7BTX - chains A and L of the 4 polymer chains in the assembly; structure by electron microscopy, 2.80 A resolution.

[Chain A]
Molecule: Mitochondrial outer membrane beta-barrel protein
From: Saccharomyces cerevisiae
UniProt: E9P977 (E9P977_YEASX); residue numbers follow UniProt; this construct covers 122-484
Chain sequence (363 residues; numbered 122 to 484; the number before each row is that of its first residue):
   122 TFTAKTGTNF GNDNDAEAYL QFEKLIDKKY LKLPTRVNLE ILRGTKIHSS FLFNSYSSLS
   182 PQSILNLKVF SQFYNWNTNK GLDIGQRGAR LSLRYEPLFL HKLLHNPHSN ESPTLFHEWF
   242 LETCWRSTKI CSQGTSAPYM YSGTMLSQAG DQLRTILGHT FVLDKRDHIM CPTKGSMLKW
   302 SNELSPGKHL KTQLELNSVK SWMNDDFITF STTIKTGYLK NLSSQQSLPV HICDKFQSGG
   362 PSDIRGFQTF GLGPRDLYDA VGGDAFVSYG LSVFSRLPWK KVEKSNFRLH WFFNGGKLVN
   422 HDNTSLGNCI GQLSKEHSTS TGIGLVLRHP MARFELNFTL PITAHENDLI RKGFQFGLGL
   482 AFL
Disordered / not traced: 218-232

[Chain L]
Molecule: MDM10 isoform 1
From: Saccharomyces cerevisiae
UniProt: A0A6A5PXD8 (A0A6A5PXD8_YEASX); residues 1-493 here = UniProt positions 1-493
Chain sequence (493 residues; numbered 1 to 493; the number before each row is that of its first residue):
     1 MLPYMDQVLR AFYQSTHWST QNSYEDITAT SRTLLDFRIP SAIHLQISNK STPNTFNSLD
    61 FSTRSRINGS LSYLYSDAQQ LEKFMRNSTD IPLQDATETY RQLQPNLNFS VSSANTLSSD
   121 NTTVDNDKKL LHDSKFVKKS LYYGRMYYPS SDLEAMIIKR LSPQTQFMLK GVSSFKESLN
   181 VLTCYFQRDS HRNLQEWIFS TSDLLCGYRV LHNFLTTPSK FNTSLYNNSS LSLGAEFWLG
   241 LVSLSPGCST TLRYYTHSTN TGRPLTLTLS WNPLFGHISS TYSAKTGTNS TFCAKYDFNL
   301 YSIESNLSFG CEFWQKKHHL LETNKNNNDK LEPISDELVD INPNSRATKL LHENVPDLNS
   361 AVNDIPSTLD IPVHKQKLLN DLTYAFSSSL RKIDEERSTI EKFDNKINSS IFTSVWKLST
   421 SLRDKTLKLL WEGKWRGFLI SAGTELVFTR GFQESLSDDE KNDNAISISA TDTENGNIPV
   481 FPAKFGIQFQ YST
Disordered / not traced: 1-2, 88-135, 216-227, 320-409, 450-476

[Interface between chain A and chain L]
Residue-residue contacts (32):
  Lys126(A) with Asn49(L)
  Thr127(A) with Ile47(L); Asn49(L), hydrogen bond (backbone-side chain); Asn57(L); Leu59(L)
  Gly128(A) with Asn57(L); Tyr148(L)
  Thr129(A) with Asn57(L), hydrogen bond; Leu71(L); Tyr148(L), hydrogen bond
  Phe131(A) with Leu71(L), hydrophobic
  Ala137(A) with Tyr148(L)
  Glu138(A) with Tyr148(L)
  Ala139(A) with Leu59(L), hydrophobic; Asn68(L); Gly69(L); Tyr148(L)
  Tyr140(A) with Leu59(L)
  Leu141(A) with Ile47(L), hydrophobic; Leu59(L)
  Leu163(A) with Ile67(L)
  Arg164(A) with Arg66(L); Ile67(L), hydrogen bond (side chain-backbone); Asn68(L), hydrogen bond
  Gly165(A) with Arg66(L)
  Thr166(A) with Arg66(L)
  Lys167(A) with Arg66(L)
  Ile168(A) with Arg66(L), hydrogen bond (backbone-side chain)
  His169(A) with Arg66(L), hydrogen bond (backbone-side chain)
  Ser170(A) with Arg66(L)
  His450(A) with Thr52(L)
  Met452(A) with Thr52(L)
Interface residues without a listed pair, chain A (24 interface residues in all): Ala125, Ile162, Phe455, Leu479
Interface residues without a listed pair, chain L (17 interface residues in all): Ser48, Ser51, Thr55, Ser58, Met146, Pro149

[Overview]
24 residues of chain A and 17 residues of chain L are in contact, with 7 hydrogen bonds. Polar contacts
include Thr127(A)-Asn49(L), Thr129(A)-Asn57(L) and Thr129(A)-Tyr148(L).
Here chain A is Mitochondrial outer membrane beta-barrel protein and chain L is MDM10 isoform 1, both from
Saccharomyces cerevisiae. Entry 7BTX (The mitochondrial SAM-Mdm10 supercomplex in GDN micelle from S.cere) was
determined by electron microscopy together with 7BTW and 7BTY from the same study.
